Entry 6ZP8 (X-ray diffraction, 3.00 A resolution); this record covers chains R and S of the 28 polymer chains in the assembly.

[Chain R]
Name: Proteasome subunit alpha type-5
Organism: Saccharomyces cerevisiae S288C
Notes: EC 3.4.25.1
UniProtKB: P32379 (PSA5_YEAST); residues -7 to 252 here correspond to UniProt positions 1-260 (UniProt number = residue number + 8)
Sequence (260 residues; numbered -7 to 252; the number before each row is that of its first residue; numbers below 1 keep their minus sign (Met-7 is residue -7)):
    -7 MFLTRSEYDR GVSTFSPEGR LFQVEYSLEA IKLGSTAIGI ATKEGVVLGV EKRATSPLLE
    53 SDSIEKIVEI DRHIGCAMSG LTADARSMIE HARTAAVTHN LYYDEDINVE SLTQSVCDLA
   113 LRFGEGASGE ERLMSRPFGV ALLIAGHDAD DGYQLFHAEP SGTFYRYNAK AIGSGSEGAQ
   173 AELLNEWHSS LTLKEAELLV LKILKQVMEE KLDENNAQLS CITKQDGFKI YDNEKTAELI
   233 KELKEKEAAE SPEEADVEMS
Disordered / not traced: -7 to 0, 118-124, 243-252

[Chain S]
Name: Proteasome subunit alpha type-6
Organism: Saccharomyces cerevisiae S288C
Notes: EC 3.4.25.1
UniProtKB: P40302 (PSA6_YEAST); residues 0-233 here correspond to UniProt positions 1-234 (UniProt number = residue number + 1)
Sequence (234 residues; row label = number of the first residue in the row; numbering starts at 0):
     0 MFRNNYDGDT VTFSPTGRLF QVEYALEAIK QGSVTVGLRS NTHAVLVALK RNADELSSYQ
    60 KKIIKCDEHM GLSLAGLAPD ARVLSNYLRQ QCNYSSLVFN RKLAVERAGH LLCDKAQKNT
   120 QSYGGRPYGV GLLIIGYDKS GAHLLEFQPS GNVTELYGTA IGARSQGAKT YLERTLDTFI
   180 KIDGNPDELI KAGVEAISQS LRDESLTVDN LSIAIVGKDT PFTIYDGEAV AKYI
Disordered / not traced: 0-2
Swiss-Prot annotation at these positions:
  - modified residue: Ser13 (Phosphoserine)
  - cross-link: Lys190 (Glycyl lysine isopeptide (Lys-Gly) (interchain with G-Cter in ubiquitin))

[How chain R and chain S interact]
Residue-residue contacts - 48 pairs, chain R then chain S:
  Arg2(R) with Gly7(S)
  Gly3(R) with Gly7(S)
  Ser5(R) with Gly123(S); Arg125(S)
  Thr6(R) with Gly7(S), hydrogen bond (side chain-backbone); Gln20(S)
  Phe7(R) with Gln20(S), hydrogen bond (backbone-side chain); Tyr23(S); Leu76(S), hydrophobic; Arg125(S); Pro126(S); Gly128(S)
  Ser8(R) with Tyr23(S)
  Pro9(R) with Tyr23(S), hydrophobic; Glu26(S)
  Glu10(R) with Glu26(S); Gln30(S)
  Gly11(R) with Tyr23(S); Ala27(S)
  Leu13(R) with Arg125(S)
  Gln106(R) with Arg81(S), hydrogen bond
  Asp110(R) with Arg81(S), salt bridge
  Leu113(R) with Pro78(S), hydrophobic; Asp79(S); Arg125(S)
  Ser153(R) with Pro78(S)
  Gly154(R) with Pro78(S)
  Thr155(R) with Gln59(S); Pro78(S)
  Phe156(R) with Gln59(S)
  Tyr157(R) with Arg50(S), hydrogen bond (side chain-backbone); Ala52(S); Ser57(S); Gln59(S)
  Arg158(R) with Ser56(S); Ser57(S), hydrogen bond (backbone-backbone)
  Tyr159(R) with Ala52(S); Asp53(S); Leu55(S); Ser56(S)
  Asn160(R) with Leu55(S), hydrogen bond (backbone-backbone)
  Ala161(R) with Leu55(S)
  Gln172(R) with Asp53(S), hydrogen bond; Leu55(S)
  Leu175(R) with Leu55(S)
  Leu176(R) with Glu54(S); Leu55(S), hydrophobic
  Trp179(R) with Leu55(S), hydrophobic
Also at the interface, not in a pair above, chain R (27 interface residues in all): Glu117
Also at the interface, not in a pair above, chain S (25 interface residues in all): Asp6, Ala24, Asn51

[In short]
27 residues of chain R face 25 of chain S across their interface; the contacts include 7 hydrogen bonds and 1
salt bridge. Polar contacts include Asp110(R)-Arg81(S), Thr6(R)-Gly7(S) and Phe7(R)-Gln20(S).
Chain R is Proteasome subunit alpha type-5 and chain S is Proteasome subunit alpha type-6, both from
Saccharomyces cerevisiae S288C; the structure, Yeast 20S proteasome in complex with glidobactin-like natural
product HB335, was determined by X-ray diffraction (same publication as 6ZOU and 6ZP6).
